PDB entry 1P3F | X-ray diffraction, 2.90 A resolution | chains J and G of the 10 polymer chains in the assembly

[Chain J]
Molecule: Palindromic 146bp Human Alpha-Satellite DNA fragment
From: Homo sapiens
Sequence (146 nucleotides; each row starts with the number of its first residue):
   147 ATCAATATCC ACCTGCAGAT TCTACCAAAA GTGTATTTGG AAACTGCTCC ATCAAAAGGC
   207 ATGTTCAGCG GAATTCCGCT GAACATGCCT TTTGATGGAG CAGTTTCCAA ATACACTTTT
   267 GGTAGAATCT GCAGGTGGAT ATTGAT

[Chain G]
Molecule: Histone H2A
From: Xenopus laevis
UniProt: Q7ZT66 (Q7ZT66_9ZZZZ); residues 1001-1129 here correspond to UniProt positions 2-130 (UniProt number = residue number - 999)
Amino-acid sequence (129 residues; each row starts with the number of its first residue):
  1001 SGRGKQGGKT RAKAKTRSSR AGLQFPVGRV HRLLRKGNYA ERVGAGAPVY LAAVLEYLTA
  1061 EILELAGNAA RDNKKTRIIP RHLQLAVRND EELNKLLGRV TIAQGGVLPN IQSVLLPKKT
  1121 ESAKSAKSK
Disordered / not traced: 1001-1012, 1120-1129
Sequence notes: conflict Ala-1014 (Ser15 in Q7ZT66), Gly-1067 (Trp68 in Q7ZT66), Asn-1068 (Glu69 in Q7ZT66), 21 further conflict positions vs the reference (Q7ZT66) not listed

[Chain J / chain G interface]
Pairs across the interface (14):
  DA165(J) with Arg-1077(G), sugar contact
  DA175(J) with Arg-1032(G), salt bridge to the phosphate
  DA176(J) with Gly-1028(G), phosphate contact; Arg-1029(G), phosphate contact; Arg-1032(G), salt bridge to the phosphate
  DG177(J) with Ala-1014(G), phosphate contact; Lys-1015(G), phosphate contact; Thr-1016(G), phosphate contact; Arg-1017(G), salt bridge to the phosphate
  DT178(J) with Ala-1014(G), phosphate contact; Lys-1015(G), phosphate contact; Arg-1020(G), salt bridge to the phosphate
  DT184(J) with Arg-1042(G), sugar contact
  DG185(J) with Arg-1042(G), sugar contact
Also at the interface, not in a pair above, chain G (11 interface residues in all): Lys-1036

[Summary]
The interface between chain J and chain G involves 7 residues on one side and 11 on the other, with 4 salt
bridges. Among the polar pairs are DA175(J)/Arg-1032(G), DA176(J)/Arg-1032(G) and DG177(J)/Arg-1017(G).
Chain J is Palindromic 146bp Human Alpha-Satellite DNA fragment (Homo sapiens) and chain G is Histone H2A
(Xenopus laevis); the structure, Crystallographic Studies of Nucleosome Core Particles containing Histone
'Sin' Mutants, was determined by X-ray diffraction together with 1P34, 1P3A, 1P3B, 1P3G, 1P3I, 1P3K and 4
further entries from the same study.
